7SUC - chains b and c of the 6 polymer chains in the assembly; structure by X-ray diffraction, 1.90 A resolution.

Chain b:
Name: Methyl-coenzyme M reductase I subunit beta
From: Methanothermobacter marburgensis str. Marburg
Notes: EC 2.8.4.1
UniProt: P11560 (MCRB_METTM); residues 2-443 here = UniProt positions 2-443
Amino-acid sequence (442 residues; numbered 2 to 443; the number before each row is that of its first residue):
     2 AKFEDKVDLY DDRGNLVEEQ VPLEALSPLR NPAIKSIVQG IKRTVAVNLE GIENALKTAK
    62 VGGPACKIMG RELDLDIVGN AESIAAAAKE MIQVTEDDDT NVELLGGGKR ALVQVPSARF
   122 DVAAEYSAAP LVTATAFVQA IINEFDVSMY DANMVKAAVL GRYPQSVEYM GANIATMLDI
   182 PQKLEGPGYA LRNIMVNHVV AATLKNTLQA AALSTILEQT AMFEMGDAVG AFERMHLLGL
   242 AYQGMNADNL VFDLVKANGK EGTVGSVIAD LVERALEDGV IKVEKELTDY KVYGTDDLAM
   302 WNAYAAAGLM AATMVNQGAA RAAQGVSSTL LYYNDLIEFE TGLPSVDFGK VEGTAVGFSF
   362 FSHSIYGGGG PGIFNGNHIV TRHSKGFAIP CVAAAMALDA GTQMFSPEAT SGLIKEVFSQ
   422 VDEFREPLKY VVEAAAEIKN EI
Residues lining bound ligands:
  - 1-thioethanesulfonic acid (COM): Phe361, Ser365, Tyr367
  - factor 430 (F43): Ser365, Ile366, Tyr367
  - Coenzyme B (TP7): Phe361, Phe362, Tyr367, Gly368, Gly369, His379, Ile380, Val381
UniProt features mapped onto this chain:
  - binding site (coenzyme M): Tyr367
  - binding site (coenzyme B): Gly369
From the paper describing this entry:
  - binding site for 1-thioethanesulfonic acid: Tyr367

Chain c:
Name: Methyl-coenzyme M reductase I subunit gamma
From: Methanothermobacter marburgensis str. Marburg
Notes: EC 2.8.4.1
UniProt: P11562 (MCRG_METTM); residue numbers follow UniProt; this construct covers 2-247
Amino-acid sequence (246 residues; numbered 2 to 247; the number before each row is that of its first residue):
     2 AQYYPGTTKV AQNRRNFCNP EYELEKLREI SDEDVVKILG HRAPGEEYPS VHPPLEEMDE
    62 PEDAIREMVE PIDGAKAGDR VRYIQFTDSM YFAPAQPYVR SRAYLCRYRG ADAGTLSGRQ
   122 IIETRERDLE KISKELLETE FFDPARSGVR GKSVHGHSLR LDEDGMMFDM LRRQIYNKDT
   182 GRVEMVKNQI GDELDEPVDL GEPLDEETLM EKTTIYRVDG EAYRDDVEAV EIMQRIHVLR
   242 SQGGFN
Metal / ion sites: Mg2+ near Glu30 (its only coordinating residue here)
Residues lining bound ligands: factor 430 (F43): Leu117, Ser118, Gly119, Arg120, Lys153, Ser154, Val155, His156, Gly157, His158
UniProt features mapped onto this chain:
  - binding site (coenzyme M): Arg120

Interface between chain b and chain c:
Residue-residue contacts - 109 pairs, chain b then chain c:
  Asp13(b) - Ala65(c)
  Arg14(b) - Glu63(c)  salt bridge
  Arg14(b) - Ala65(c)
  Arg14(b) - Glu68(c)  salt bridge
  Leu205(b) - Pro62(c)
  Lys206(b) - Asp64(c)
  Lys206(b) - Arg67(c)  hydrogen bond (backbone-side chain)
  Asn207(b) - Glu63(c)
  Thr208(b) - Asp64(c)  hydrogen bond
  Leu209(b) - Ile66(c)  hydrophobic
  Ala232(b) - Asn247(c)
  Phe233(b) - Phe246(c)
  Phe253(b) - Ala65(c)  hydrophobic
  Phe253(b) - Met69(c)  hydrophobic
  Val256(b) - Ile66(c)  hydrophobic
  Val256(b) - Val70(c)  hydrophobic
  Lys257(b) - Met69(c)
  Gly260(b) - Met69(c)
  Gly260(b) - Val70(c)
  Gly260(b) - Glu71(c)  hydrogen bond (backbone-backbone)
  Gly260(b) - Arg110(c)  hydrogen bond (backbone-side chain)
  Lys261(b) - Met69(c)  hydrogen bond (side chain-backbone)
  Lys261(b) - Glu71(c)
  Lys261(b) - Arg110(c)  hydrogen bond (backbone-side chain)
  Glu262(b) - Arg110(c)  hydrogen bond (backbone-side chain)
  Gly263(b) - Arg110(c)  hydrogen bond (backbone-side chain)
  Thr264(b) - Leu106(c)
  Thr264(b) - Cys107(c)  hydrogen bond (side chain-backbone)
  Thr264(b) - Tyr109(c)
  Val265(b) - Leu106(c)  hydrogen bond (backbone-backbone)
  Gly266(b) - Leu106(c)  hydrogen bond (backbone-backbone)
  Glu285(b) - Arg236(c)  salt bridge
  Lys286(b) - Glu232(c)  salt bridge
  Leu288(b) - Glu229(c)
  Leu288(b) - Ile233(c)  hydrophobic
  Thr289(b) - Thr8(c)
  Thr289(b) - Glu229(c)  hydrogen bond
  Tyr291(b) - Gln3(c)
  Tyr291(b) - Tyr5(c)
  Tyr291(b) - Pro6(c)
  Tyr291(b) - Ile233(c)  hydrophobic
  Lys292(b) - Gln3(c)  hydrogen bond (backbone-side chain)
  Val293(b) - Ile233(c)  hydrophobic
  Val293(b) - Arg236(c)
  Tyr294(b) - Gln3(c)
  Tyr294(b) - Arg236(c)  hydrogen bond (backbone-side chain)
  Met315(b) - Ile66(c)  hydrophobic
  Met315(b) - Val70(c)
  Val316(b) - Val70(c)
  Asn317(b) - Gly111(c)  hydrogen bond (side chain-backbone)
  Asn317(b) - Ala112(c)  hydrogen bond (side chain-backbone)
  Gly319(b) - Val70(c)
  Ala320(b) - Val70(c)
  Ala320(b) - Glu71(c)
  Ala320(b) - Pro72(c)
  Ala320(b) - Ile73(c)  hydrogen bond (backbone-backbone)
  Ala320(b) - Ala76(c)
  Ala320(b) - Arg110(c)
  Ala320(b) - Gly111(c)
  Ala321(b) - Ala76(c)
  Ala321(b) - Gly111(c)
  Ala321(b) - Arg126(c)  hydrogen bond (backbone-side chain)
  Arg322(b) - Glu61(c)  salt bridge
  Arg322(b) - Arg67(c)  hydrogen bond (side chain-backbone)
  Arg322(b) - Val70(c)  hydrogen bond (side chain-backbone)
  Arg322(b) - Pro72(c)
  Arg322(b) - Arg126(c)  hydrogen bond (backbone-side chain)
  Gln325(b) - Val82(c)
  Gln325(b) - Asp113(c)  hydrogen bond
  Gln325(b) - Glu124(c)  hydrogen bond
  Gly326(b) - Asp113(c)
  Ser329(b) - Leu106(c)
  Ser329(b) - Asp113(c)
  Ser329(b) - Ala114(c)  hydrogen bond (side chain-backbone)
  Tyr333(b) - Tyr99(c)
  Tyr333(b) - Ser102(c)
  Tyr333(b) - Leu106(c)  hydrophobic
  Tyr333(b) - Ala114(c)
  Tyr333(b) - Thr116(c)  hydrogen bond
  Asp336(b) - Arg103(c)  salt bridge
  Leu337(b) - Arg103(c)
  Leu337(b) - Cys107(c)  hydrophobic
  Glu339(b) - Ile237(c)
  Glu339(b) - Arg241(c)  salt bridge
  Phe340(b) - Tyr4(c)
  Phe340(b) - Tyr5(c)  hydrophobic
  Phe340(b) - Arg103(c)
  Phe340(b) - Met234(c)  hydrophobic
  Glu341(b) - Ala2(c)
  Glu341(b) - Gln3(c)  hydrogen bond (side chain-backbone)
  Glu341(b) - Tyr4(c)  hydrogen bond (side chain-backbone)
  Gly343(b) - Arg236(c)  hydrogen bond (backbone-side chain)
  Gly343(b) - Ile237(c)
  Gly343(b) - Leu240(c)
  Leu344(b) - Ile237(c)
  Phe349(b) - Arg241(c)
  Phe349(b) - Gly244(c)
  Glu353(b) - Arg241(c)  salt bridge
  His364(b) - Asp113(c)  salt bridge
  His364(b) - Glu124(c)  salt bridge
  Ala398(b) - Arg67(c)  hydrogen bond (backbone-side chain)
  Leu399(b) - Arg67(c)
  Asp400(b) - Arg67(c)
  Ala401(b) - His53(c)
  Ala401(b) - Leu56(c)  hydrophobic
  Ala401(b) - Met59(c)
  Gly402(b) - Val52(c)
  Gly402(b) - His53(c)
  Thr403(b) - Arg126(c)
Interface residues without a listed pair, chain b (63 interface residues in all): Asn259, Asp290, Gly295, Gln318, Ala323, Ser328, Pro345, Ser346, Gly350
Interface residues without a listed pair, chain c (53 interface residues in all): Arg108, Gly115, Gly245

In short:
63 residues of chain b face 53 of chain c across their interface, with 29 hydrogen bonds and 10 salt bridges.
Among the polar pairs are Arg14(b)-Glu63(c), Arg14(b)-Glu68(c) and Glu285(b)-Arg236(c). Factor 430 is bound
between chain b and chain c. From the paper: a binding site for 1-thioethanesulfonic acid at Tyr367(b).
Chain b is Methyl-coenzyme M reductase I subunit beta and chain c is Methyl-coenzyme M reductase I subunit
gamma, both from Methanothermobacter marburgensis str. Marburg; the structure, XFEL Serial Crystallography
Reveals the Room Temperature Structure of Methyl-Coenzyme M Reductase, was determined by X-ray diffraction
together with 7SXM from the same study.
